PDB entry 8Y8B | electron microscopy, 3.01 A resolution | chains A and B of the 4 polymer chains in the assembly

Chain A (and B):
Protein: Spike glycoprotein
From: Human coronavirus HKU1 (isolate N5)
Notes: chain B of this document is another copy of the same molecule, construct and numbering; everything in this record applies to it too
Reference sequence: Q0ZME7 (SPIKE_CVHN5); residues 14-1276 here = UniProt positions 14-1276
Sequence (1263 residues; row label = number of the first residue in the row):
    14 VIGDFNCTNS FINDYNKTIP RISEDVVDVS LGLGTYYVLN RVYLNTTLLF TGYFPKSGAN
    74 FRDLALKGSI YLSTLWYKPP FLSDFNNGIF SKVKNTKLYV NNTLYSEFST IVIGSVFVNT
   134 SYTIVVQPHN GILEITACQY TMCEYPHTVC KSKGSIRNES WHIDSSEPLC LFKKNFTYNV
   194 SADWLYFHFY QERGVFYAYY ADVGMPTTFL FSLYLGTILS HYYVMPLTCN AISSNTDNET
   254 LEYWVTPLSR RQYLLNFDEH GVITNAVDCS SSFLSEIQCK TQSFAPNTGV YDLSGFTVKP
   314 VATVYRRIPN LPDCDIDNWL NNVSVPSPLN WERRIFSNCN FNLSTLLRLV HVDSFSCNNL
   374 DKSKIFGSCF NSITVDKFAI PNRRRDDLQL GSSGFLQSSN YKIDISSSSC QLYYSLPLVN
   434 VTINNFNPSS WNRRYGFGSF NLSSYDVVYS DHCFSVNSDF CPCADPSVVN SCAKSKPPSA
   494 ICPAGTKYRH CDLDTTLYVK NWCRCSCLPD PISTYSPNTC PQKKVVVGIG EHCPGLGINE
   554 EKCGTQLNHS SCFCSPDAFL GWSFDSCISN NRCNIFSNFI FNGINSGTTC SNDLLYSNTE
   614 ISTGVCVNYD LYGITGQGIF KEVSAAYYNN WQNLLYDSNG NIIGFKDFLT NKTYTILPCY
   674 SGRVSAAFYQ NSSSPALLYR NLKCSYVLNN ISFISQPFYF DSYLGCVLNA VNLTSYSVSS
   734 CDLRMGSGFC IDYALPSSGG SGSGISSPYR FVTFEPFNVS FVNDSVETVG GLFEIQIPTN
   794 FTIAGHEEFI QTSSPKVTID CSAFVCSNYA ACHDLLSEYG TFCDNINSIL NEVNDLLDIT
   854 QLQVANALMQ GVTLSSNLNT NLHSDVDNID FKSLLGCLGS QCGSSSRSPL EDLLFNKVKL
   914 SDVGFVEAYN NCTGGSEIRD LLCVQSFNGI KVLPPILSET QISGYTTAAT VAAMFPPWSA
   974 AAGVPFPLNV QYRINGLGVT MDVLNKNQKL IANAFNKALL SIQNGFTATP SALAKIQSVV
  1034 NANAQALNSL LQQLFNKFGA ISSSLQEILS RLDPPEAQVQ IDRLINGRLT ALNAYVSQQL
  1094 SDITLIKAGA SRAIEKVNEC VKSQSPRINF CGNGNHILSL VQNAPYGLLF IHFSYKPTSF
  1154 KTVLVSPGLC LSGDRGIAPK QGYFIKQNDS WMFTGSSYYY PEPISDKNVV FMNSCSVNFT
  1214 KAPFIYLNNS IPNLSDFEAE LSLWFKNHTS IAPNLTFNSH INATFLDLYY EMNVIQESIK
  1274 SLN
Unresolved in the structure: 285-1276 (chain B: 14-314, 558-562, 617-619, 670-1276)
Construct notes: engineered mutation Gly752 (Arg in Q0ZME7), Gly753 (Arg in Q0ZME7), Ser754 (Lys in Q0ZME7), Gly755 (Arg in Q0ZME7), Ser756 (Arg in Q0ZME7), Pro902 (Leu in Q0ZME7), Pro980 (Ser in Q0ZME7), Pro1023 (Asn in Q0ZME7), Pro1067 (Asn in Q0ZME7), Pro1068 (Leu in Q0ZME7)
Curated features (UniProtKB/Swiss-Prot):
  - region: Ser901 to Tyr922 (Fusion peptide 1), Glu920 to Phe940 (Fusion peptide 2)
  - site: Arg900, Ser901 (Cleavage)
  - glycosylation (N-linked (GlcNAc...) asparagine): Asn19, Asn29, Asn58, Asn114, Asn132, Asn171, Asn188, Asn192, Asn251, Asn335, Asn355, Asn433, Asn454, Asn561, Asn664, Asn684, Asn703, Asn725, Asn771, Asn776 and 10 more in UniProt
Cystine bridges: Cys20-Cys156, Cys151-Cys183, Cys163-Cys242
Covalent attachments: N-acetylglucosamine (NAG) linked to Asn19, Asn29, Asn114, Asn132, Asn171, Asn188, Asn192, Asn251
Small-molecule neighbours: TMPRSS2 (MJJ; methyl 9-O-acetyl-5-acetamido-3,5-dideoxy-D-glycero-alpha-D-galacto-non-2-ulopyranosidonic acid): Asn26, Tyr28, Thr31, Leu79, Lys80, Ser82, Tyr84, Leu85, Ser86, Trp89, Ile245, Ser246

Interface between chain A and chain B:
Contacting residue pairs (34; chain A residue first):
  Leu52(A) - Trp644(B)
  Asn53(A) - Tyr625(B)
  Asn53(A) - Trp644(B)
  Asn53(A) - Gln645(B)
  Asn53(A) - Asn646(B)  hydrogen bond (backbone-backbone)
  Asn53(A) - Leu647(B)  hydrogen bond (backbone-backbone)
  Arg54(A) - Leu647(B)
  Arg54(A) - Tyr649(B)
  Val55(A) - Tyr640(B)
  Val55(A) - Gln645(B)
  Val55(A) - Leu647(B)  hydrogen bond (backbone-backbone)
  Val55(A) - Leu648(B)
  Val55(A) - Tyr649(B)  hydrogen bond (backbone-backbone)
  Tyr56(A) - Tyr649(B)
  Tyr56(A) - Asp650(B)
  Leu57(A) - Leu648(B)  hydrophobic
  Thr59(A) - Ser651(B)
  Glu180(A) - Ser350(B)  hydrogen bond
  Glu180(A) - Asn351(B)
  Pro181(A) - Asn351(B)
  Leu182(A) - Asn351(B)
  Leu182(A) - Thr601(B)
  Cys183(A) - Asn351(B)  hydrogen bond (backbone-side chain)
  Cys183(A) - Thr601(B)  hydrogen bond (backbone-side chain)
  Leu184(A) - Asn323(B)
  Leu184(A) - Thr601(B)
  Phe185(A) - Asn323(B)
  Lys186(A) - Asn323(B)  hydrogen bond (backbone-backbone)
  Lys186(A) - Leu324(B)
  Lys186(A) - Pro325(B)
  Lys187(A) - Ile321(B)
  Lys187(A) - Pro322(B)  hydrogen bond (side chain-backbone)
  Thr221(A) - Trp644(B)
  Phe222(A) - Trp644(B)
Other interface residues (no listed pair), chain A (21 interface residues in all): Tyr50, Thr60, Ser225, Leu226
Other interface residues (no listed pair), chain B (20 interface residues in all): Gly600, Tyr641

Overview:
21 residues of chain A and 20 residues of chain B are in contact; the contacts include 9 hydrogen bonds. Polar
pairs include Glu180(A)-Ser350(B), Cys183(A)-Asn351(B) and Cys183(A)-Thr601(B). Ligands of chain A: TMPRSS2.
Both chains are Spike glycoprotein (Human coronavirus HKU1 (isolate N5)). Entry 8Y8B (Local structure of
HCoV-HKU1C spike in complex with TMPRSS2 and glycan) was determined by electron microscopy together with 8Y7X,
8Y7Y, 8Y87, 8Y88, 8Y89 and 8Y8A from the same study.
